PDB entry 6BIV | X-ray diffraction, 2.90 A resolution | chains A and C of the 3 polymer chains in the assembly

# Chain A
Protein: HLA class II histocompatibility antigen, DRB1-4 beta chain
Source organism: Homo sapiens
UniProt: P13760 (2B14_HUMAN); residues 1-190 here correspond to UniProt positions 30-219 (UniProt number = residue number + 29)
Amino-acid sequence (200 residues; row label = number of the first residue in the row; numbers below 1 keep their minus sign (Gly-1 is residue -1)):
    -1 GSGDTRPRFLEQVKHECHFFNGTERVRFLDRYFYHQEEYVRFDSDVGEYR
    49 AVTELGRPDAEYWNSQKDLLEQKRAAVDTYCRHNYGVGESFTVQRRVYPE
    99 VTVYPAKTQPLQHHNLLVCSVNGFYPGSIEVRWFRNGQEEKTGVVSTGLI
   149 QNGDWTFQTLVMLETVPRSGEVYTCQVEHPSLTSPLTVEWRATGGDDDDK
Not modelled in the structure: -1 to 1, 191-198
Cystine bridges: Cys15-Cys79, Cys117-Cys173
Sequence notes: expression tag (-1 to 0, 191-198)
Reported in the primary citation:
  - specificity-determining residues: Lys71

# Chain C
Protein: LL37_Cit91
Amino-acid sequence (13 residues; row label = number of the first residue in the row):
     1 ETVCPRTTQQSPE
Modified residues: Arg6 (citrulline; CIR)

# How chain A and chain C interact
Contacting residue pairs - 28 pairs, chain A then chain C:
  His13(A) with Arg6(C); Thr7(C); Thr8(C), hydrogen bond
  Phe26(A) with Arg6(C)
  Asp28(A) with Arg6(C)
  Tyr30(A) with Thr8(C); Gln9(C), hydrogen bond (side chain-backbone)
  Tyr47(A) with Gln9(C)
  Pro56(A) with Pro12(C)
  Asp57(A) with Ser11(C), hydrogen bond; Pro12(C)
  Tyr60(A) with Pro12(C)
  Trp61(A) with Gln9(C); Gln10(C), hydrogen bond (side chain-backbone)
  Leu67(A) with Gln9(C)
  Gln70(A) with Arg6(C); Thr7(C)
  Lys71(A) with Arg6(C); Thr7(C), hydrogen bond (side chain-backbone); Gln9(C), hydrogen bond
  Tyr78(A) with Cys4(C); Arg6(C)
  His81(A) with Thr2(C), hydrogen bond (side chain-backbone); Cys4(C)
  Asn82(A) with Val3(C); Cys4(C), hydrogen bond (side chain-backbone)
  Val85(A) with Thr2(C); Val3(C), hydrophobic
Also at the interface, not in a pair above, chain A (19 interface residues in all): Val11, Ala74, Thr77
Also at the interface, not in a pair above, chain C (12 interface residues in all): Glu1, Pro5
From the paper, about this interface:
  - interface residues, chain A: Phe26(A), Gln70(A), Lys71(A), Tyr78(A)

# Overview
19 residues of chain A face 12 of chain C across their interface; the contacts include 8 hydrogen bonds. Polar
contacts include His13(A)-Thr8(C), Tyr30(A)-Gln9(C) and Asp57(A)-Ser11(C). From the paper: interface residues
Phe26(A), Gln70(A) and Lys71(A) among others; the specificity determinant Lys71(A).
Here chain A is HLA class II histocompatibility antigen, DRB1-4 beta chain (Homo sapiens) and chain C is
LL37_Cit91. Entry 6BIV (HLA-DRB1 in complex with citrullinated LL37 peptide) was determined by X-ray
diffraction together with 6BIJ, 6BIL, 6BIN, 6BIR, 6BIX, 6BIY and 6BIZ from the same study.
